8HHL - chains C and A of the 4 polymer chains in the assembly; structure by electron microscopy, 2.87 A resolution.

== Chain C ==
Molecule: TS
Sequence (36 nucleotides; each row starts with the number of its first residue; numbers below 1 keep their minus sign (DG-8 is residue -8)):
    -8 GATGGTGCCA CGCGCACCTC ATCTCCCAAA TAGACA
Disordered / not traced: -8 to -4

== Chain A ==
Protein: Cas12m2
Source organism: Mycolicibacterium mucogenicum
Amino-acid sequence (598 residues; row label = number of the first residue in the row; numbers below 1 keep their minus sign (Gly-1 is residue -1)):
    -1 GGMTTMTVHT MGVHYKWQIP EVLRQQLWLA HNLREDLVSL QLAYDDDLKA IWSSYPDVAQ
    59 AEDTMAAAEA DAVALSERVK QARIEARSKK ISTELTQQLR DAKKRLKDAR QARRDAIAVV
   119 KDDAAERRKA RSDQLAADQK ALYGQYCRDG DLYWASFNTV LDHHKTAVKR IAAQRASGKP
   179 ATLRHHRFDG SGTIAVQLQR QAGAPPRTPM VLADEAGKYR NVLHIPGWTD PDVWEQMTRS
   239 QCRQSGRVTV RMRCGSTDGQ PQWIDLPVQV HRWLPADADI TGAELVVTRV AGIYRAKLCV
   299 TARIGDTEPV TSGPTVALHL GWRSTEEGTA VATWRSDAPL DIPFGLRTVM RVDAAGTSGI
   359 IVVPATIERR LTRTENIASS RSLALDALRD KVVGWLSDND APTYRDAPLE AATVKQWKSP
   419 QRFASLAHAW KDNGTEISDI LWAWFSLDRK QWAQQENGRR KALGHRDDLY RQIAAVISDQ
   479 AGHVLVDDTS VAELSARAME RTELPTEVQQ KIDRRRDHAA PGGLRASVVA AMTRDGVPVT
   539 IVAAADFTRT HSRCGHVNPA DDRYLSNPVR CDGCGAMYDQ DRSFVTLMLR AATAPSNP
Disordered / not traced: -1 to 0, 593-596
Bound ions: Zn2+: His549, Cys552, Cys569, Cys572; Mg2+: Asp579 (shared with 1 residue of chain D)
What the authors report for this chain:
  - Zn2+ coordination: His549, Cys552, Cys569, Cys572
  - binding site for crRNA: Met4, His12, Arg237, Arg241, Arg245, His269, Arg270, Arg447, Lys448
  - binding site for TS (chain C): Met4, Gln195, Gln197, Arg301, Pro503
  - binding site for NTS: Arg111, Arg112, Arg126, Tyr141, Trp152, Asn156, Arg173, Gln197, His317, Asp579
  - mutagenesis - Y141A, W152A, N156A, Q195A, Q197A: decreased binding to DNA target
  - mutagenesis - R111A, R112A, R126A: decreased binding to target DNA
  - Mg2+ coordination: His317, Asp579
  - contacts within the chain: His317-Asp485 (hydrogen bond)
  - mutagenesis - H269A, R270A, D485A: unchanged catalytic activity on pre-crRNA

== Chain C / chain A interface ==
Pairs across the interface (54):
  DC0(C) - Pro503(A)  base contact
  DA1(C) - Arg85(A)  base contact
  DC2(C) - Arg81(A)  phosphate contact
  DC2(C) - Arg85(A)  sugar contact
  DC2(C) - Ser86(A)  sugar contact
  DC2(C) - Lys87(A)  salt bridge to the phosphate
  DC2(C) - Thr504(A)  hydrogen bond to the phosphate
  DG3(C) - Lys78(A)  hydrogen bond to the phosphate
  DG3(C) - Arg81(A)  salt bridge to the phosphate
  DG3(C) - Ile82(A)  sugar contact
  DC4(C) - Lys78(A)  salt bridge to the phosphate
  DC6(C) - Lys416(A)  hydrogen bond to the sugar
  DA7(C) - Lys416(A)  sugar contact
  DA7(C) - Ser417(A)  hydrogen bond to the phosphate
  DC8(C) - Ser417(A)  hydrogen bond to the phosphate
  DC8(C) - Pro418(A)  phosphate contact
  DC8(C) - Gln419(A)  phosphate contact
  DC9(C) - Trp450(A)  hydrogen bond to the phosphate
  DC9(C) - Glu454(A)  phosphate contact
  DC9(C) - Arg457(A)  sugar contact
  DT10(C) - Arg457(A)  sugar contact
  DT10(C) - Arg458(A)  salt bridge to the phosphate
  DT10(C) - Leu461(A)  sugar contact
  DC11(C) - Leu461(A)  phosphate contact
  DC11(C) - Arg464(A)  salt bridge to the phosphate
  DC11(C) - Asp515(A)  sugar contact
  DA12(C) - Val489(A)  phosphate contact
  DA12(C) - Ala490(A)  hydrogen bond to the phosphate
  DA12(C) - Ala518(A)  phosphate contact
  DA12(C) - Pro519(A)  phosphate contact
  DA12(C) - Gly520(A)  hydrogen bond to the phosphate
  DA12(C) - Gly521(A)  hydrogen bond to the phosphate
  DT13(C) - Thr487(A)  phosphate contact
  DT13(C) - Ser488(A)  phosphate contact
  DT13(C) - Val489(A)  hydrogen bond to the phosphate
  DT13(C) - Ala490(A)  phosphate contact
  DT13(C) - Gly520(A)  phosphate contact
  DT13(C) - Arg523(A)  salt bridge to the phosphate
  DC14(C) - Arg168(A)  sugar contact
  DC16(C) - Thr164(A)  sugar contact
  DC16(C) - Lys167(A)  salt bridge to the phosphate
  DC17(C) - Met4(A)  sugar contact
  DC18(C) - Met4(A)  phosphate contact
  DC18(C) - Asn156(A)  base contact
  DC18(C) - Gln195(A)  base contact
  DC18(C) - Thr279(A)  phosphate contact
  DC18(C) - Arg301(A)  salt bridge to the phosphate
  DA19(C) - Gln195(A)  hydrogen bond to the base
  DA19(C) - Gln197(A)  base contact
  DA19(C) - Arg198(A)  sugar contact
  DA20(C) - Gln197(A)  hydrogen bond to the base
  DA20(C) - Gln199(A)  hydrogen bond to the base
  DA20(C) - Ala200(A)  hydrogen bond to the phosphate
  DA21(C) - Gln199(A)  base contact
Also at the interface, not in a pair above, chain C (22 interface residues in all): DG5, DT15
Also at the interface, not in a pair above, chain A (45 interface residues in all): Asp160, Arg205, Thr299, Glu501, Glu505

== Overview ==
22 residues of chain C face 45 of chain A across their interface, with 14 hydrogen bonds and 8 salt bridges.
Polar pairs include DA19(C)-Gln195(A), DA20(C)-Gln197(A) and DA20(C)-Gln199(A). From the paper: a binding site
for NTS at Arg111(A), Arg112(A) and Arg126(A) among others; Y141A, W152A and N156A of chain A, among others,
reduce binding to DNA target; 11 substitutions were tested in all.
Here chain C is TS and chain A is Cas12m2 (Mycolicibacterium mucogenicum). Entry 8HHL (Cryo-EM structure of
the Cas12m2-crRNA-target DNA full R-loop complex) was determined by electron microscopy (same publication as
8HHM and 8HIO).
